Entry 5M4F (X-ray diffraction, 1.52 A resolution); this record covers chain A.

# Chain A
Protein: Casein kinase II subunit alpha
From: Homo sapiens
Notes: EC 2.7.11.1
UniProt: P68400 (CSK21_HUMAN); residues 1-335 here = UniProt positions 1-335
Sequence (335 residues; each row starts with the number of its first residue):
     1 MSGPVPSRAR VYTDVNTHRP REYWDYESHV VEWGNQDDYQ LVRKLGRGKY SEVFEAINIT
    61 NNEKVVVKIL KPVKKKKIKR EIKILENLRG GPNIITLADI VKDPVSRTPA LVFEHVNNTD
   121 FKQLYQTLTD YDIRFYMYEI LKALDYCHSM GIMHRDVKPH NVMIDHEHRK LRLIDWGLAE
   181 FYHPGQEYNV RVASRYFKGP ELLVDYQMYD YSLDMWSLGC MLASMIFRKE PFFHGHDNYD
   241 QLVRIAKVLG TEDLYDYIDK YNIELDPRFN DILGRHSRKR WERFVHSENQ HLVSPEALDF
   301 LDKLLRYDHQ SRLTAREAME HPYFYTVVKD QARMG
Not modelled in the structure: 1, 332-335
Ligand contacts: 7FC (4-[6,8-bis(chloranyl)-3-oxidanyl-4-oxidanylidene-chromen-2-yl]benzoic acid): L45, R47, V53, V66, K68, E81, I95, F113, E114, H115, V116, N118, M163, I174, D175, W176
UniProt features mapped onto this chain:
  - region: Q36 to L41 (Interaction with beta subunit)
  - active site: D156 (Proton acceptor)
  - binding site (ATP): L45 to V53, K68
  - natural variant: R47 (R47Q: In OCNDS), Y50 (Y50S: In OCNDS), D175 (D175G: In OCNDS), K198 (K198R: In OCNDS)
From the paper describing this entry:
  - contacts within the chain: R47-H160 (hydrogen bond), R47-N161 (hydrogen bond)
  - conformationally variable residues (loop rearrangement): R47
  - binding site for 7FC: R47

# Summary
Ligands of chain A: compound 7FC. UniProt lists active-site residue D156 and 10 ATP-binding residues. The
paper reports a binding site for 7FC at R47; conformational variability at R47.
Chain A is Casein kinase II subunit alpha (Homo sapiens); the structure, Complex structure of human protein
kinase CK2 catalytic subunit with the inhibitor 4'-carboxy-6,8-chloro-flavonol (FLC21) crystallized under ...,
was determined by X-ray diffraction together with 5M44, 5M4C, 5M4I, 5M4U and 5M56 from the same study.
